Entry 3HOW (X-ray diffraction, 3.60 A resolution); this record covers chains B and J of the 15 polymer chains in the assembly.

Chain B:
Protein: DNA-directed RNA polymerase II subunit RPB2
Source organism: Saccharomyces cerevisiae
Notes: EC 2.7.7.6
UniProtKB: P08518 (RPB2_YEAST); numbering as in UniProt (aligned over 1-1224)
Chain sequence (1224 residues; numbered 1 to 1224; the number before each row is that of its first residue):
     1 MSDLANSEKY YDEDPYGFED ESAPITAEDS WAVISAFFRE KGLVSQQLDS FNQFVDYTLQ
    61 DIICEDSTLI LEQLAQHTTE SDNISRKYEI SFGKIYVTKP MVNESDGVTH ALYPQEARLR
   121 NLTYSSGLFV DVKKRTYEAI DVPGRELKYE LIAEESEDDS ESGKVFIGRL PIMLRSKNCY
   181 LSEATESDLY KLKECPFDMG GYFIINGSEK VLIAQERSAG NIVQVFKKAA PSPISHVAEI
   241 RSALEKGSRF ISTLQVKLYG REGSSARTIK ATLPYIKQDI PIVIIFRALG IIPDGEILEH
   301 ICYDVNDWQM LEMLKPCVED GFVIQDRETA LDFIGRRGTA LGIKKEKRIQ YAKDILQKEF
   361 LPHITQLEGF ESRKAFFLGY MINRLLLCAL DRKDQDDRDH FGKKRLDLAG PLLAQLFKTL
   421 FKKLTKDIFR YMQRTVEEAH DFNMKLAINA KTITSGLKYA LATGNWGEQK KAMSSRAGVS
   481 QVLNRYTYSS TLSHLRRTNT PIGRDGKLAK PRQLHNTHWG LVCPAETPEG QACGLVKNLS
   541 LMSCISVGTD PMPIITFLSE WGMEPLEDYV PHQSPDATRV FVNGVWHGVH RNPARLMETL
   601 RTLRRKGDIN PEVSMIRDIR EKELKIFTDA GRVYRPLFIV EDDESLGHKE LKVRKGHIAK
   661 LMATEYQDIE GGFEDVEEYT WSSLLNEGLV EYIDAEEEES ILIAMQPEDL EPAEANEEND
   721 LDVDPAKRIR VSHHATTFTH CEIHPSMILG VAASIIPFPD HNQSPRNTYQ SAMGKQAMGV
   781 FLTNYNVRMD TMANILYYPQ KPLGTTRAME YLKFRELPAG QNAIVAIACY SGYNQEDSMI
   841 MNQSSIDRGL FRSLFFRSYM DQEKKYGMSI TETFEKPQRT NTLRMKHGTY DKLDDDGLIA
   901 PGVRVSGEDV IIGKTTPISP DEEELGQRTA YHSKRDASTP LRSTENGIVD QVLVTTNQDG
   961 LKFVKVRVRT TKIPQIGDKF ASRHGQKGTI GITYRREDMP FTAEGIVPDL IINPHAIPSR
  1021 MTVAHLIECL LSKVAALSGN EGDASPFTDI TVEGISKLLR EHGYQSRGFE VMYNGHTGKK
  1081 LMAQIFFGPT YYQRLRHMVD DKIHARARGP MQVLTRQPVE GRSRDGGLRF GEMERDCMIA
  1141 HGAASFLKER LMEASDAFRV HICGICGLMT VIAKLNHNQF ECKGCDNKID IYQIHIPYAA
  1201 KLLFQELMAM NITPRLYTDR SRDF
Unresolved in the structure: 1-19, 71-89, 135-163, 337-344, 438-445, 471, 669-677, 716-721, 920-932
Ion coordination: Zn2+: C1163, C1166, C1182, C1185
Reported in the primary citation:
  - binding site for the 18-nt RNA strand: R766, R1020
  - binding site for the 26-nt DNA strand: R504

Chain J:
Protein: DNA-directed RNA polymerases I, II, and III subunit RPABC5
Source organism: Saccharomyces cerevisiae
Notes: EC 2.7.7.6
UniProtKB: P22139 (RPAB5_YEAST); residue numbers follow UniProt; this construct covers 1-70
Chain sequence (70 residues; numbered 1 to 70; the number before each row is that of its first residue):
     1 MIVPVRCFSC GKVVGDKWES YLNLLQEDEL DEGTALSRLG LKRYCCRRMI LTHVDLIEKF
    61 LRYNPLEKRD
Unresolved in the structure: 66-70
Curated features (UniProtKB/Swiss-Prot):
  - binding site (Zn(2+)): C7, C10, C45, C46
  - cross-link: K59 (Glycyl lysine isopeptide (Lys-Gly) (interchain with G-Cter in ubiquitin))
Ion coordination: Zn2+: C7, C10, C45, C46

Chain B / chain J interface:
Residue-residue contacts (65):
  E186(B) - R62(J)  salt bridge
  S187(B) - R62(J)
  Y190(B) - K59(J)
  Y190(B) - R62(J)
  Y190(B) - Y63(J)
  K193(B) - Y63(J)
  E194(B) - Y63(J)
  C195(B) - Y63(J)
  P196(B) - Y63(J)
  V780(B) - L56(J)  hydrophobic
  T783(B) - F60(J)
  T783(B) - Y63(J)  hydrogen bond
  N784(B) - Y63(J)
  Y785(B) - M1(J)
  Y785(B) - F60(J)  hydrophobic
  Y797(B) - M1(J)
  Y798(B) - P4(J)  hydrophobic
  Y798(B) - F8(J)  hydrophobic
  P799(B) - V54(J)
  Q800(B) - R48(J)
  Q800(B) - M49(J)
  Q800(B) - T52(J)
  K801(B) - L51(J)
  K801(B) - T52(J)  hydrogen bond (backbone-backbone)
  K801(B) - V54(J)
  L803(B) - T52(J)
  R815(B) - V54(J)
  E816(B) - V54(J)
  E816(B) - L56(J)
  L817(B) - L56(J)  hydrophobic
  Q821(B) - F8(J)
  N822(B) - R48(J)  hydrogen bond (backbone-side chain)
  N822(B) - T52(J)
  A823(B) - R48(J)
  I824(B) - S9(J)
  I824(B) - Y44(J)  hydrophobic
  I824(B) - R48(J)
  S845(B) - F8(J)  hydrogen bond (side chain-backbone)
  S845(B) - S9(J)
  R848(B) - C7(J)
  R848(B) - F8(J)  hydrogen bond (side chain-backbone)
  R848(B) - S9(J)  hydrogen bond (side chain-backbone)
  R848(B) - G11(J)
  R996(B) - C10(J)  hydrogen bond (side chain-backbone)
  E1004(B) - K42(J)
  E1004(B) - R43(J)
  I1006(B) - R43(J)
  I1006(B) - Y44(J)
  I1006(B) - C45(J)  hydrophobic
  D1009(B) - S9(J)  hydrogen bond
  D1009(B) - R48(J)  salt bridge
  K1033(B) - Y44(J)
  A1035(B) - L51(J)
  A1036(B) - Y44(J)  hydrophobic
  A1036(B) - R47(J)
  A1036(B) - L51(J)
  L1037(B) - Y44(J)  hydrophobic
  L1037(B) - R47(J)
  S1038(B) - G33(J)  hydrogen bond (backbone-backbone)
  G1039(B) - E32(J)
  G1039(B) - G33(J)
  G1039(B) - L51(J)
  Y1064(B) - Y44(J)
  E1070(B) - Y44(J)  hydrogen bond
  F1087(B) - Y44(J)
Also at the interface, not in a pair above, chain B (47 interface residues in all): F197, N842, G849, L850, V1007, N1040, G1088, P1089
Also at the interface, not in a pair above, chain J (25 interface residues in all): V5

Overview:
47 residues of chain B and 25 residues of chain J are in contact; the contacts include 10 hydrogen bonds and 2
salt bridges. Polar pairs include E186(B)-R62(J), D1009(B)-R48(J) and T783(B)-Y63(J). The paper reports a
binding site for the 18-nt RNA strand at R766(B) and R1020(B); a binding site for the 26-nt DNA strand at
R504(B).
Chain B is DNA-directed RNA polymerase II subunit RPB2 and chain J is DNA-directed RNA polymerases I, II, and
III subunit RPABC5, both from Saccharomyces cerevisiae; the structure, Complete RNA polymerase II elongation
complex III with a T-U mismatch and a frayed RNA 3'-uridine, was determined by X-ray diffraction together with
3HOU, 3HOV, 3HOX, 3HOY and 3HOZ from the same study.
